PDB entry 4QJ9 | X-ray diffraction, 1.83 A resolution | chains A and G of the 3 polymer chains in the assembly

== Chain A ==
Molecule: Protease
From: Human immunodeficiency virus type 1 (ARV2/SF2 ISOLATE)
Notes: EC 3.4.23.16
Reference sequence: P03369 (POL_HV1A2); residues 1-99 here correspond to UniProt positions 491-589 (UniProt number = residue number + 490)
Sequence (99 residues; each row starts with the number of its first residue):
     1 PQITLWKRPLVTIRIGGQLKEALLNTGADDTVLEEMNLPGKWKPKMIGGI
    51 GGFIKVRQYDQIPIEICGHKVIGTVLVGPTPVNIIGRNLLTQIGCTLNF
Construct notes: engineered mutation Lys-7 (Gln497 in P03369), Asn-25 (Asp515 in P03369), Ile-64 (Val554 in P03369), Val-71 (Ala561 in P03369)
Swiss-Prot annotation at these positions:
  - region (Dimerization of protease): Pro-1 to Leu-5, Gly-49 to Lys-55, Asn-88 to Phe-99
  - site: Phe-99 (Cleavage)

== Chain G ==
Molecule: p1-p6 peptide
Sequence (10 residues; row label = number of the first residue in the row):
     1 RPGNFLQSSP

== Interface between chain A and chain G ==
Pairs across the interface - 25 pairs, chain A then chain G:
  Arg-8(A) with Ser-8(G)
  Leu-23(A) with Leu-6(G), hydrophobic
  Asn-25(A) with Asn-4(G); Leu-6(G)
  Gly-27(A) with Gly-3(G); Asn-4(G); Phe-5(G), hydrogen bond (backbone-backbone)
  Ala-28(A) with Gly-3(G); Asn-4(G)
  Asp-29(A) with Gly-3(G), hydrogen bond (backbone-backbone); Asn-4(G)
  Asp-30(A) with Asn-4(G), hydrogen bond (backbone-side chain)
  Val-32(A) with Asn-4(G)
  Ile-47(A) with Asn-4(G)
  Gly-48(A) with Pro-2(G); Gly-3(G), hydrogen bond (backbone-backbone); Asn-4(G), hydrogen bond (backbone-backbone)
  Gly-49(A) with Asn-4(G); Phe-5(G)
  Ile-50(A) with Asn-4(G); Gln-7(G)
  Pro-81(A) with Leu-6(G)
  Val-82(A) with Leu-6(G), hydrophobic
  Ile-84(A) with Asn-4(G); Leu-6(G), hydrophobic
Also at the interface, not in a pair above, chain A (17 interface residues in all): Phe-53, Thr-80
Also at the interface, not in a pair above, chain G (8 interface residues in all): Arg-1

== Overview ==
17 residues of chain A face 8 of chain G across their interface, with 5 hydrogen bonds. Polar pairs include
Asp-30(A)/Asn-4(G), Gly-27(A)/Phe-5(G) and Asp-29(A)/Gly-3(G).
Here chain A is Protease (Human immunodeficiency virus type 1 (ARV2/SF2 ISOLATE)) and chain G is p1-p6
peptide. Entry 4QJ9 (Crystal structure of inactive HIV-1 protease in complex with p1-p6 substrate variant
(R452S)) was determined by X-ray diffraction together with 4QJ2, 4QJ6, 4QJ7, 4QJ8 and 4QJA from the same
study.
